Entry 1KJ3 (X-ray diffraction, 2.30 A resolution); this record covers chains H and P of the 3 polymer chains in the assembly.

Chain H:
Name: H-2KB MHC class I molecule alpha chain
From: Mus musculus
Notes: fragment: extracellular domains (alpha1, alpha2, alpha3)
UniProtKB: P01901 (HA1B_MOUSE); aligned to UniProt positions 22-300 over residues 0-278 (the alignment contains insertions or deletions, so no single offset holds)
Chain sequence (279 residues; each row starts with the number of its first residue; numbering starts at 0):
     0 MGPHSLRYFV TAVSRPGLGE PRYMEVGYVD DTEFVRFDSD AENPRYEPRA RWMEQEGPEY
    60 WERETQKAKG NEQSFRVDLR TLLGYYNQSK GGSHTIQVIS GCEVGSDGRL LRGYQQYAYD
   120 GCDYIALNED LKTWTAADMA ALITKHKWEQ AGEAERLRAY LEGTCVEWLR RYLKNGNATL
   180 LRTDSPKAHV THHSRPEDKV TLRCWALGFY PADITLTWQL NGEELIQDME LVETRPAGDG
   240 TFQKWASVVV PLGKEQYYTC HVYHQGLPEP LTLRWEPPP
Sequence notes: cloning artifact (0)
Disulfides: Cys-101/Cys-164, Cys-203/Cys-259

Chain P:
Name: Naturally processed octapeptide PKB1
UniProtKB: O08582 (GTPB1_MOUSE); residues 1-8 here correspond to UniProt positions 161-168 (UniProt number = residue number + 160)
Chain sequence (8 residues; row label = number of the first residue in the row):
     1 KVITFIDL

Chain H / chain P interface:
Residue-residue contacts - 46 pairs, chain H then chain P:
  Tyr-7(H) / Lys-1(P)  hydrogen bond (side chain-backbone)
  Tyr-7(H) / Val-2(P)
  Val-9(H) / Phe-5(P)  hydrophobic
  Glu-24(H) / Val-2(P)
  Tyr-45(H) / Val-2(P)
  Tyr-59(H) / Lys-1(P)
  Glu-63(H) / Lys-1(P)  salt bridge
  Glu-63(H) / Val-2(P)
  Lys-66(H) / Lys-1(P)
  Lys-66(H) / Val-2(P)  hydrogen bond (side chain-backbone)
  Lys-66(H) / Thr-4(P)
  Asn-70(H) / Ile-3(P)  hydrogen bond (side chain-backbone)
  Asn-70(H) / Thr-4(P)
  Asn-70(H) / Phe-5(P)  hydrogen bond (side chain-backbone)
  Ser-73(H) / Phe-5(P)
  Ser-73(H) / Ile-6(P)  hydrogen bond (side chain-backbone)
  Ser-73(H) / Asp-7(P)  hydrogen bond
  Phe-74(H) / Phe-5(P)  hydrophobic
  Val-76(H) / Asp-7(P)
  Asp-77(H) / Ile-6(P)
  Asp-77(H) / Asp-7(P)
  Asp-77(H) / Leu-8(P)  hydrogen bond (side chain-backbone)
  Thr-80(H) / Leu-8(P)
  Leu-81(H) / Leu-8(P)  hydrophobic
  Tyr-84(H) / Leu-8(P)  hydrogen bond (side chain-backbone)
  Val-97(H) / Phe-5(P)  hydrophobic
  Ser-99(H) / Ile-3(P)
  Gln-114(H) / Phe-5(P)
  Tyr-116(H) / Phe-5(P)
  Tyr-116(H) / Leu-8(P)  hydrophobic
  Tyr-123(H) / Leu-8(P)  hydrophobic
  Thr-143(H) / Leu-8(P)  hydrogen bond (side chain-backbone)
  Lys-146(H) / Leu-8(P)  hydrogen bond (side chain-backbone)
  Trp-147(H) / Ile-6(P)
  Trp-147(H) / Asp-7(P)  hydrogen bond (side chain-backbone)
  Trp-147(H) / Leu-8(P)  hydrophobic
  Glu-152(H) / Ile-6(P)
  Arg-155(H) / Ile-3(P)
  Arg-155(H) / Thr-4(P)  hydrogen bond (side chain-backbone)
  Arg-155(H) / Ile-6(P)
  Leu-156(H) / Ile-3(P)  hydrophobic
  Tyr-159(H) / Lys-1(P)  hydrogen bond (side chain-backbone)
  Tyr-159(H) / Val-2(P)
  Tyr-159(H) / Ile-3(P)
  Trp-167(H) / Lys-1(P)
  Tyr-171(H) / Lys-1(P)  hydrogen bond (side chain-backbone)
Also at the interface, not in a pair above, chain H (33 interface residues in all): Leu-5, Tyr-22, Ile-95, Thr-163

In short:
The interface between chain H and chain P involves 33 residues on one side and 8 on the other, with 14
hydrogen bonds and 1 salt bridge. Polar contacts include Glu-63(H)/Lys-1(P), Tyr-7(H)/Lys-1(P) and
Lys-66(H)/Val-2(P).
Chain H is H-2KB MHC class I molecule alpha chain (Mus musculus) and chain P is Naturally processed
octapeptide PKB1; the structure, Mhc Class I H-2Kb molecule complexed with pKB1 peptide, was determined by
X-ray diffraction (same publication as 1KJ2).
